PDB entry 7V2Q | electron microscopy, 3.24 A resolution | chains A and P of the 23 polymer chains in the assembly

Chain A:
Molecule: 16s ribosomal RNA
Organism: Thermus thermophilus HB8
Sequence (1522 nucleotides; numbered 1 to 1522; the number before each row is that of its first residue):
     1 UUUGUUGGAG AGUUUGAUCC UGGCUCAGGG UGAACGCUGG CGGCGUGCCU AAGACAUGCA
    61 AGUCGUGCGG GCCGCGGGGU UUUACUCCGU GGUCAGCGGC GGACGGGUGA GUAACGCGUG
   121 GGUGACCUAC CCGGAAGAGG GGGACAACCC GGGGAAACUC GGGCUAAUCC CCCAUGUGGA
   181 CCCGCCCCUU GGGGUGUGUC CAAAGGGCUU UGCCCGCUUC CGGAUGGGCC CGCGUCCCAU
   241 CAGCUAGUUG GUGGGGUAAU GGCCCACCAA GGCGACGACG GGUAGCCGGU CUGAGAGGAU
   301 GGCCGGCCAC AGGGGCACUG AGACACGGGC CCCACUCCUA CGGGAGGCAG CAGUUAGGAA
   361 UCUUCCGCAA UGGGCGCAAG CCUGACGGAG CGACGCCGCU UGGAGGAAGA AGCCCUUCGG
   421 GGUGUAAACU CCUGAACCCG GGACGAAACC CCCGACGAGG GGACUGACGG UACCGGGGUA
   481 AUAGCGCCGG CCAACUCCGU GCCAGCAGCC GCGGUAAUAC GGAGGGCGCG AGCGUUACCC
   541 GGAUUCACUG GGCGUAAAGG GCGUGUAGGC GGCCUGGGGC GUCCCAUGUG AAAGACCACG
   601 GCUCAACCGU GGGGGAGCGU GGGAUACGCU CAGGCUAGAC GGUGGGAGAG GGUGGUGGAA
   661 UUCCCGGAGU AGCGGUGAAA UGCGCAGAUA CCGGGAGGAA CGCCGAUGGC GAAGGCAGCC
   721 ACCUGGUCCA CCCGUGACGC UGAGGCGCGA AAGCGUGGGG AGCAAACCGG AUUAGAUACC
   781 CGGGUAGUCC ACGCCCUAAA CGAUGCGCGC UAGGUCUCUG GGUCUCCUGG GGGCCGAAGC
   841 UAACGCGUUA AGCGCGCCGC CUGGGGAGUA CGGCCGCAAG GCUGAAACUC AAAGGAAUUG
   901 ACGGGGGCCC GCACAAGCGG UGGAGCAUGU GGUUUAAUUC GAAGCAACGC GAAGAACCUU
   961 ACCAGGCCUU GACAUGCUAG GGAACCCGGG UGAAAGCCUG GGGUGCCCCG CGAGGGGAGC
  1021 CCUAGCACAG GUGCUGCAUG GCCGUCGUCA GCUCGUGCCG UGAGGUGUUG GGUUAAGUCC
  1081 CGCAACGAGC GCAACCCCCG CCGUUAGUUG CCAGCGGUUC GGCCGGGCAC UCUAACGGGA
  1141 CUGCCCGCGA AAGCGGGAGG AAGGAGGGGA CGACGUCUGG UCAGCAUGGC CCUUACGGCC
  1201 UGGGCGACAC ACGUGCUACA AUGCCCACUA CAAAGCGAUG CCACCCGGCA ACGGGGAGCU
  1261 AAUCGCAAAA AGGUGGGCCC AGUUCGGAUU GGGGUCUGCA ACCCGACCCC AUGAAGCCGG
  1321 AAUCGCUAGU AAUCGCGGAU CAGCCAUGCC GCGGUGAAUA CGUUCCCGGG CCUUGUACAC
  1381 ACCGCCCGUC ACGCCAUGGG AGCGGGCUCU ACCCGAAGUC GCCGGGAGCC UACGGGCAGG
  1441 CGCCGAGGGU AGGGCCCGUG ACUGGGGCGA AGUCGUAACA AGGUAGCUGU ACCGGAAGGU
  1501 GCGGCUGGAU CACCUCCUUU CU
Unresolved in the structure: 1-4, 773-779, 1379-1484, 1509-1522
Reported in the primary citation:
  - mutagenesis - A901G: decreased catalytic activity

Chain P:
Protein: 30S ribosomal protein S16
Organism: Thermus thermophilus HB8
UniProt: Q5SJH3 (RS16_THET8); residue numbers follow UniProt; this construct covers 1-88
Chain sequence (88 residues; numbered 1 to 88; the number before each row is that of its first residue):
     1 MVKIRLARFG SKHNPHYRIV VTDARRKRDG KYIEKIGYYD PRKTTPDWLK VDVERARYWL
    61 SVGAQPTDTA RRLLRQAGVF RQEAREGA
Unresolved in the structure: 82-88

Interface between chain A and chain P:
Pairs across the interface - 80 pairs, chain A then chain P:
  C44(A) with Ser-11(P), hydrogen bond to the phosphate; Lys-12(P), phosphate contact; His-13(P), phosphate contact
  G45(A) with Ser-11(P), phosphate contact; Lys-12(P), phosphate contact
  C104(A) with Arg-25(P), sugar contact
  G106(A) with Lys-27(P), phosphate contact
  A129(A) with Met-1(P), base contact
  C130(A) with Met-1(P), hydrogen bond to the base
  C131(A) with Met-1(P), sugar contact; Gly-63(P), hydrogen bond to the sugar; Gln-65(P), sugar contact
  C132(A) with Ser-61(P), hydrogen bond to the sugar; Val-62(P), sugar contact; Gly-63(P), sugar contact; Gln-65(P), sugar contact
  G223(A) with Val-62(P), base contact
  A224(A) with Trp-59(P), sugar contact; Val-62(P), sugar contact
  U225(A) with Val-2(P), sugar contact; Asp-23(P), hydrogen bond to the sugar; Ile-33(P), phosphate contact
  G226(A) with Arg-25(P), sugar contact; Ile-33(P), phosphate contact
  G305(A) with Lys-27(P), phosphate contact; Asp-29(P), sugar contact; Gly-30(P), phosphate contact; Lys-31(P), phosphate contact
  G306(A) with Arg-26(P), salt bridge to the phosphate; Lys-27(P), salt bridge to the phosphate; Gly-30(P), phosphate contact; Lys-31(P), phosphate contact
  C307(A) with Arg-26(P), salt bridge to the phosphate
  A370(A) with Tyr-17(P), sugar contact
  U371(A) with Leu-6(P), hydrogen bond to the sugar; Arg-28(P), hydrogen bond to the base; Thr-69(P), hydrogen bond to the phosphate
  G372(A) with Arg-5(P), hydrogen bond to the phosphate; Leu-6(P), hydrogen bond to the phosphate; Arg-28(P), sugar contact; Thr-67(P), phosphate contact; Thr-69(P), phosphate contact
  G373(A) with Lys-3(P), salt bridge to the phosphate; Arg-5(P), salt bridge to the phosphate; Ala-24(P), sugar contact
  C386(A) with Arg-28(P), hydrogen bond to the sugar
  G387(A) with Arg-8(P), phosphate contact; Arg-28(P), salt bridge to the phosphate
  G388(A) with Arg-8(P), salt bridge to the phosphate; Lys-12(P), phosphate contact; His-13(P), hydrogen bond to the phosphate
  A389(A) with Lys-12(P), salt bridge to the phosphate; His-13(P), salt bridge to the phosphate
  C444(A) with Arg-42(P), base contact
  G445(A) with Pro-15(P), sugar contact; Pro-41(P), sugar contact
  A447(A) with Lys-43(P), salt bridge to the phosphate; Arg-72(P), phosphate contact
  A448(A) with Arg-72(P), sugar contact
  A458(A) with Arg-75(P), salt bridge to the phosphate; Phe-80(P), sugar contact; Arg-81(P), sugar contact
  G459(A) with Arg-75(P), salt bridge to the phosphate
  A591(A) with Lys-31(P), base contact
  A592(A) with Arg-18(P), phosphate contact; Tyr-32(P), sugar contact
  A593(A) with Arg-18(P), salt bridge to the phosphate
  G601(A) with Asn-14(P), base contact; Thr-44(P), sugar contact
  C607(A) with Ser-11(P), sugar contact
  C608(A) with Gly-10(P), phosphate contact; Asn-14(P), sugar contact; His-16(P), sugar contact
  G609(A) with Phe-9(P), phosphate contact; Gly-10(P), phosphate contact; His-16(P), sugar contact
  U610(A) with Arg-18(P), salt bridge to the phosphate; Lys-35(P), salt bridge to the phosphate; Tyr-38(P), phosphate contact
  G611(A) with Lys-35(P), salt bridge to the phosphate
Interface residues without a listed pair, chain A (44 interface residues in all): G105, G227, G374, C449, C468, G600
Interface residues without a listed pair, chain P (46 interface residues in all): Thr-45, Asp-68

In short:
44 residues of chain A face 46 of chain P across their interface; the contacts include 12 hydrogen bonds and
16 salt bridges. Polar pairs include C130(A)/Met-1(P), U371(A)/Arg-28(P) and C131(A)/Gly-63(P). From the
paper: A901G of chain A reduces catalytic activity.
Here chain A is 16s ribosomal RNA and chain P is 30S ribosomal protein S16, both from Thermus thermophilus
HB8. Entry 7V2Q (T.thermophilus 30S ribosome with KsgA, class K6) was determined by electron microscopy,
deposited together with 7V2L, 7V2M, 7V2N, 7V2O and 7V2P.
